8DY6 - chains A and B of the 12 polymer chains in the assembly; structure by electron microscopy, 4.32 A resolution (low resolution: residue-level contacts below are approximate; hydrogen-bond / salt-bridge calls are withheld).

Chain A:
Molecule: Envelope glycoprotein gp160
From: Human immunodeficiency virus 1
Amino-acid sequence (646 residues; numbered 9 to 666 plus 1 insertion-coded residue; 13 numbers in that range are skipped by the numbering (no residue carries them; nothing is unmodelled there); the number before each row is that of its first residue):
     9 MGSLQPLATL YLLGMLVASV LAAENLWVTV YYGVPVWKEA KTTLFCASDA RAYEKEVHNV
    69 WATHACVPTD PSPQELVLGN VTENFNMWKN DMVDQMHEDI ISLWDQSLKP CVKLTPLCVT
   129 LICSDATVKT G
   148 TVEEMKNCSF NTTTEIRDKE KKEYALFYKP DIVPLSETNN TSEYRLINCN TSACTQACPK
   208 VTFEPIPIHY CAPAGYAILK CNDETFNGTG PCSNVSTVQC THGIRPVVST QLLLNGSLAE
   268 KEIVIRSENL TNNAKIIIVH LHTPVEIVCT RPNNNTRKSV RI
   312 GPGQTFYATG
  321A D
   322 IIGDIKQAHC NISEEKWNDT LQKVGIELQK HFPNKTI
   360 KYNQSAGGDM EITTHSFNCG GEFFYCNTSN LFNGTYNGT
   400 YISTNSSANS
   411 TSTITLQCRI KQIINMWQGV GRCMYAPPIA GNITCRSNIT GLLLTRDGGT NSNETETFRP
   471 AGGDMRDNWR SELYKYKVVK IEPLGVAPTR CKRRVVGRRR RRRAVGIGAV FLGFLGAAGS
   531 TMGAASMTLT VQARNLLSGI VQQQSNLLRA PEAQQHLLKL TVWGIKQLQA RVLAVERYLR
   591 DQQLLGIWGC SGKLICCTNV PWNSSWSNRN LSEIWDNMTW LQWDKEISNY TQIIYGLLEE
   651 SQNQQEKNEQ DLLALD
Not modelled in the structure: 9-32, 506-666
Disulfide bonds: Cys54-Cys74, Cys119-Cys205, Cys126-Cys196, Cys131-Cys155, Cys201-Cys433, Cys218-Cys247, Cys228-Cys239, Cys296-Cys331, Cys378-Cys445, Cys385-Cys418
Covalently attached groups: N-acetylglucosamine (NAG) linked to Asn154, Asn158, Asn197, Asn234, Asn241, Asn276, Asn339, Asn355, Asn362, Asn386, Asn392, Asn396, Asn442, Asn448; glycan linked to Asn301, Asn332

Chain B:
Molecule: Envelope glycoprotein gp160
From: Human immunodeficiency virus 1
Amino-acid sequence (646 residues; each row starts with the number of its first residue):
    19 MGSLQPLATL YLLGMLVASV LAAENLWVTV YYGVPVWKEA KTTLFCASDA RAYEKEVHNV
    79 WATHACVPTD PSPQELVLGN VTENFNMWKN DMVDQMHEDI ISLWDQSLKP CVKLTPLCVT
   139 LICSDATVKT GTVEEMKNCS FNTTTEIRDK EKKEYALFYK PDIVPLSETN NTSEYRLINC
   199 NTSACTQACP KVTFEPIPIH YCAPAGYAIL KCNDETFNGT GPCSNVSTVQ CTHGIRPVVS
   259 TQLLLNGSLA EKEIVIRSEN LTNNAKIIIV HLHTPVEIVC TRPNNNTRKS VRIGPGQTFY
   319 ATGDIIGDIK QAHCNISEEK WNDTLQKVGI ELQKHFPNKT IKYNQSAGGD MEITTHSFNC
   379 GGEFFYCNTS NLFNGTYNGT YISTNSSANS TSTITLQCRI KQIINMWQGV GRCMYAPPIA
   439 GNITCRSNIT GLLLTRDGGT NSNETETFRP AGGDMRDNWR SELYKYKVVK IEPLGVAPTR
   499 CKRRVVGRRR RRRAVGIGAV FLGFLGAAGS TMGAASMTLT VQARNLLSGI VQQQSNLLRA
   559 PEAQQHLLKL TVWGIKQLQA RVLAVERYLR DQQLLGIWGC SGKLICCTNV PWNSSWSNRN
   619 LSEIWDNMTW LQWDKEISNY TQIIYGLLEE SQNQQEKNEQ DLLALD
Not modelled in the structure: 19-521, 548-568
Disulfide bonds: Cys598-Cys604

Interface between chain A and chain B:
Contacting residue pairs (77; chain A residue first):
  Leu34(A) - Pro609(B)
  Leu34(A) - Trp610(B)
  Leu34(A) - Leu619(B)
  Trp35(A) - Asn607(B)
  Trp35(A) - Val608(B)
  Trp35(A) - Pro609(B)
  Trp35(A) - Trp610(B)
  Val36(A) - Thr606(B)
  Val36(A) - Val608(B)
  Val36(A) - Trp610(B)
  Thr37(A) - Cys604(B)
  Thr37(A) - Thr606(B)
  Val38(A) - Cys604(B)
  Tyr39(A) - Leu602(B)
  Tyr39(A) - Ile603(B)
  Tyr39(A) - Trp623(B)
  Tyr40(A) - Leu537(B)
  Tyr40(A) - Ala541(B)
  Tyr40(A) - Leu544(B)
  Tyr40(A) - Asp589(B)
  Tyr40(A) - Gln590(B)
  Tyr40(A) - Leu593(B)
  Tyr40(A) - Leu602(B)
  Gly41(A) - Leu537(B)
  Gly41(A) - Gln540(B)
  Val42(A) - Trp628(B)
  Pro43(A) - Leu523(B)
  Pro43(A) - Ala525(B)
  Pro43(A) - Ala526(B)
  Pro43(A) - Trp628(B)
  Val44(A) - Trp628(B)
  Val44(A) - Leu629(B)
  Trp45(A) - Leu629(B)
  Thr51(A) - Gln577(B)
  Thr51(A) - Leu581(B)
  Leu52(A) - Lys574(B)
  Phe53(A) - Gln575(B)
  Cys54(A) - Trp571(B)
  Trp69(A) - Trp571(B)
  Ala70(A) - Trp571(B)
  Val75(A) - Gln575(B)
  Leu84(A) - Phe522(B)
  Leu86(A) - Leu523(B)
  Asp107(A) - Trp571(B)
  Asp107(A) - Lys574(B)
  Ser110(A) - Val570(B)
  Leu111(A) - Trp571(B)
  Gln114(A) - Thr569(B)
  Gln114(A) - Val570(B)
  Tyr217(A) - Trp571(B)
  Pro220(A) - Ala578(B)
  Ala221(A) - Leu544(B)
  Ala221(A) - Ala582(B)
  Gly222(A) - Arg585(B)
  Lys490(A) - Arg585(B)
  Ile491(A) - Leu523(B)
  Ile491(A) - Arg585(B)
  Pro493(A) - Asp589(B)
  Leu494(A) - Trp596(B)
  Gly495(A) - Trp628(B)
  Val496(A) - Trp610(B)
  Val496(A) - Trp628(B)
  Val496(A) - Trp631(B)
  Ala497(A) - Trp623(B)
  Pro498(A) - Trp610(B)
  Pro498(A) - Leu619(B)
  Pro498(A) - Trp623(B)
  Thr499(A) - Trp623(B)
  Cys501(A) - Cys605(B)
  Lys502(A) - Asn607(B)
  Arg503(A) - Trp596(B)
  Arg503(A) - Cys605(B)
  Arg503(A) - Thr606(B)
  Arg503(A) - Asn607(B)
  Arg503(A) - Gln650(B)
  Arg503(A) - Gln653(B)
  Val505(A) - Asn607(B)
Other interface residues (no listed pair), chain A (53 interface residues in all): Thr50, Cys74, Gln82, Gly87, Asn88, Val89, Tyr223, Thr244, Glu492, Arg500, Arg504
Other interface residues (no listed pair), chain B (50 interface residues in all): Gly527, Ala533, Asn543, Leu545, Ser546, Tyr586, Cys598, Ile622, Asp632, Ile635, Ile642, Leu646

Overview:
Chain A and chain B form an interface of 53 and 50 residues respectively. Covalently linked
N-acetylglucosamine: at Asn154(A), Asn158(A), Asn197(A), Asn234(A), Asn241(A) and Asn276(A) and 8 more.
Both chains are Envelope glycoprotein gp160 (Human immunodeficiency virus 1). Entry 8DY6 (Vaccine elicited
Antibody MU89+S27Y bound to CH848.D949.10.17_N133D_N138T.DS.SOSIP.664 HIV-1 Env trimer) was determined by
electron microscopy, deposited together with 8DTO.
